Entry 8YP6 (electron microscopy, 4.70 A resolution (low resolution: residue-level contacts below are approximate; hydrogen-bond / salt-bridge calls are withheld)); this record covers chains a and c of the 20 polymer chains in the assembly.

Chain a:
Molecule: 16S rRNA
Organism: Mycolicibacterium smegmatis MC2 155
Sequence (1510 nucleotides; row label = number of the first residue in the row):
     9 UGGAGAGUUUGAUCCUGGCUCAGGACGAACGCUGGCGGCGUGCUUAACAC
    59 AUGCAAGUCGAACGGAAAGGCCCUUUCGGGGGUACUCGAGUGGCGAACGG
   109 GUGAGUAACACGUGGGUGAUCUGCCCUGCACUUUGGGAUAAGCCUGGGAA
   159 ACUGGGUCUAAUACCGAAUACACCCUGCUGGUCGCAUGGCCUGGUAGGGG
   209 AAAGCUUUUGCGGUGUGGGAUGGGCCCGCGGCCUAUCAGCUUGUUGGUGG
   259 GGUGAUGGCCUACCAAGGCGACGACGGGUAGCCGGCCUGAGAGGGUGACC
   309 GGCCACACUGGGACUGAGAUACGGCCCAGACUCCUACGGGAGGCAGCAGU
   359 GGGGAAUAUUGCACAAUGGGCGCAAGCCUGAUGCAGCGACGCCGCGUGAG
   409 GGAUGACGGCCUUCGGGUUGUAAACCUCUUUCAGCACAGACGAAGCGCAA
   459 GUGACGGUAUGUGCAGAAGAAGGACCGGCCAACUACGUGCCAGCAGCCGC
   509 GGUAAUACGUAGGGUCCGAGCGUUGUCCGGAAUUACUGGGCGUAAAGAGC
   559 UCGUAGGUGGUUUGUCGCGUUGUUCGUGAAAACUCACAGCUUAACUGUGG
   609 GCGUGCGGGCGAUACGGGCAGACUAGAGUACUGCAGGGGAGACUGGAAUU
   659 CCUGGUGUAGCGGUGGAAUGCGCAGAUAUCAGGAGGAACACCGGUGGCGA
   709 AGGCGGGUCUCUGGGCAGUAACUGACGCUGAGGAGCGAAAGCGUGGGGAG
   759 CGAACAGGAUUAGAUACCCUGGUAGUCCACGCCGUAAACGGUGGGUACUA
   809 GGUGUGGGUUUCCUUCCUUGGGAUCCGUGCCGUAGCUAACGCAUUAAGUA
   859 CCCCGCCUGGGGAGUACGGCCGCAAGGCUAAAACUCAAAGGAAUUGACGG
   909 GGGCCCGCACAAGCGGCGGAGCAUGUGGAUUAAUUCGAUGCAACGCGAAG
   959 AACCUUACCUGGGUUUGACAUGCACAGGACGCCGGCAGAGAUGUCGGUUC
  1009 CCUUGUGGCCUGUGUGCAGGUGGUGCAUGGCUGUCGUCAGCUCGUGUCGU
  1059 GAGAUGUUGGGUUAAGUCCCGCAACGAGCGCAACCCUUGUCUCAUGUUGC
  1109 CAGCACGUUAUGGUGGGGACUCGUGAGAGACUGCCGGGGUCAACUCGGAG
  1159 GAAGGUGGGGAUGACGUCAAGUCAUCAUGCCCCUUAUGUCCAGGGCUUCA
  1209 CACAUGCUACAAUGGCCGGUACAAAGGGCUGCGAUGCCGUGAGGUGGAGC
  1259 GAAUCCUUUCAAAGCCGGUCUCAGUUCGGAUCGGGGUCUGCAACUCGACC
  1309 CCGUGAAGUCGGAGUCGCUAGUAAUCGCAGAUCAGCAACGCUGCGGUGAA
  1359 UACGUUCCCGGGCCUUGUACACACCGCCCGUCACGUCAUGAAAGUCGGUA
  1409 ACACCCGAAGCCGGUGGCCUAACCCUUGUGGAGGGAGCCGUCGAAGGUGG
  1459 GAUCGGCGAUUGGGACGAAGUCGUAACAAGGUAGCCGUACCGGAAGGUGC
  1509 GGCUGGAUCA
Disordered / not traced: 823-826

Chain c:
Name: Small ribosomal subunit protein uS3
Organism: Mycolicibacterium smegmatis MC2 155
Reference sequence: A0QSD7 (RS3_MYCS2); residue numbers follow UniProt; this construct covers 1-210
Chain sequence (210 residues; each row starts with the number of its first residue):
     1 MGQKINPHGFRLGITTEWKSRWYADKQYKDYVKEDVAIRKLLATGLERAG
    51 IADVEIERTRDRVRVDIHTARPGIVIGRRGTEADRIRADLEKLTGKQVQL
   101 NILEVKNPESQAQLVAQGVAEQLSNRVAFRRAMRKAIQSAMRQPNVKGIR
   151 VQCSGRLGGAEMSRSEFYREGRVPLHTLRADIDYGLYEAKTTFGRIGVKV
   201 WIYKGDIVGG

Chain a / chain c interface:
Residue-residue contacts - 85 pairs, chain a then chain c:
  A1035(a) with Arg156(c); Glu161(c); Met162(c)
  U1036(a) with Gly155(c); Met162(c); Ser163(c)
  G1037(a) with Ser154(c); Gly155(c); Ser163(c); Glu188(c); Arg195(c); Ile196(c); Gly197(c)
  G1038(a) with Ser154(c); Leu186(c); Glu188(c); Gly197(c); Lys199(c)
  C1039(a) with Met1(c); Tyr184(c); Leu186(c); Lys199(c)
  U1040(a) with Met1(c)
  G1041(a) with Met1(c); Gln3(c)
  U1042(a) with Met1(c); Gly2(c); Gln3(c)
  U1045(a) with His176(c)
  G1086(a) with Arg169(c); Gly171(c); Arg172(c)
  C1087(a) with Arg150(c); Arg169(c); Arg172(c); Val173(c); Pro174(c); Leu175(c)
  G1088(a) with Pro174(c); Leu175(c); His176(c)
  C1089(a) with His176(c)
  A1091(a) with Arg179(c)
  C1092(a) with His176(c); Thr177(c); Leu178(c); Arg179(c); Val208(c)
  C1093(a) with Ile14(c); Leu178(c); Val208(c)
  A1169(a) with Phe10(c); Leu178(c)
  U1170(a) with Ile5(c); Phe10(c); His176(c); Leu178(c)
  G1171(a) with Gly2(c); Gln3(c); Lys4(c); Ile5(c); Phe10(c); Leu175(c); His176(c)
  A1172(a) with Lys4(c); Arg150(c); Arg169(c); His176(c)
  C1173(a) with Lys4(c); Arg150(c); Phe167(c)
  G1174(a) with Gly2(c); Phe167(c)
  U1175(a) with Met1(c); Gly2(c)
  A1177(a) with Met162(c)
  A1185(a) with Arg195(c)
  U1186(a) with Lys190(c); Gly194(c); Arg195(c)
  G1187(a) with Lys190(c); Thr192(c); Phe193(c); Gly194(c)
  G1259(a) with Lys26(c)
Interface residues without a listed pair, chain a (30 interface residues in all): C1176, A1178
Interface residues without a listed pair, chain c (41 interface residues in all): Arg11, Ala160, Thr191

Summary:
30 residues of chain a and 41 residues of chain c are in contact.
Chain a is 16S rRNA and chain c is Small ribosomal subunit protein uS3, both from Mycolicibacterium smegmatis
MC2 155; the structure, Cryo-EM map of 30S ribosomal subunit in complex with MetAP1c of Mycobacterium
smegmatis, was determined by electron microscopy.
